8BQ8 - chains A and D of the 6 polymer chains in the assembly; structure by X-ray diffraction, 2.70 A resolution.

Chain A:
Protein: Disks large-like protein 1
From: Trichoplax sp. H2
Reference sequence: A0A369SI82 (A0A369SI82_9METZ); residues 317-405 here correspond to UniProt positions 254-342 (UniProt number = residue number - 63)
Chain sequence (94 residues; each row starts with the number of its first residue):
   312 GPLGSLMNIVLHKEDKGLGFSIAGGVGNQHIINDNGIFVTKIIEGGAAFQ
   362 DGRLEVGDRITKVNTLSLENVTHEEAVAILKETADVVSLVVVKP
Disordered / not traced: 312-315, 327
Construct notes: expression tag (312-316)

Chain D:
Protein: Vang-like protein 1
Reference sequence: A0A369S4B9 (A0A369S4B9_9METZ); residues 145-152 here correspond to UniProt positions 484-491 (UniProt number = residue number + 339)
Chain sequence (8 residues; each row starts with the number of its first residue):
   145 NPNPETSV
Disordered / not traced: 145-147

Interface between chain A and chain D:
Pairs across the interface (20):
  G328(A) - V152(D)
  L329(A) - V152(D)  hydrogen bond (backbone-backbone)
  G330(A) - V152(D)  hydrogen bond (backbone-backbone)
  F331(A) - S151(D)
  F331(A) - V152(D)  hydrogen bond (backbone-backbone)
  S332(A) - T150(D)
  S332(A) - S151(D)
  I333(A) - P148(D)
  I333(A) - E149(D)
  I333(A) - T150(D)  hydrogen bond (backbone-backbone)
  A334(A) - P148(D)
  N339(A) - P148(D)
  T351(A) - E149(D)  hydrogen bond
  K352(A) - E149(D)
  H384(A) - P148(D)
  H384(A) - T150(D)  hydrogen bond
  V388(A) - T150(D)
  L391(A) - V152(D)  hydrophobic
  K392(A) - S151(D)
  K392(A) - V152(D)

Summary:
14 residues of chain A and 5 residues of chain D are in contact; the contacts include 6 hydrogen bonds. Polar
contacts include L329(A)-V152(D), T351(A)-E149(D) and H384(A)-T150(D).
Chain A is Disks large-like protein 1 (Trichoplax sp. H2) and chain D is Vang-like protein 1; the structure,
Crystal structure of Trichoplax Dlg PDZ2 domain in complex with Trichoplax Vangl peptide, was determined by
X-ray diffraction.
